Entry 5IRX (electron microscopy, 2.95 A resolution); this record covers chains B and F of the 6 polymer chains in the assembly.

# Chain B
Name: Transient receptor potential cation channel subfamily V member 1
From: Rattus norvegicus
UniProtKB: O35433 (TRPV1_RAT); numbering as in UniProt; present here: 110-603, 627-764
Chain sequence (636 residues; row label = number of the first residue in the row; note: 23 numbers in that range are skipped by the numbering (no residue carries them; nothing is unmodelled there)):
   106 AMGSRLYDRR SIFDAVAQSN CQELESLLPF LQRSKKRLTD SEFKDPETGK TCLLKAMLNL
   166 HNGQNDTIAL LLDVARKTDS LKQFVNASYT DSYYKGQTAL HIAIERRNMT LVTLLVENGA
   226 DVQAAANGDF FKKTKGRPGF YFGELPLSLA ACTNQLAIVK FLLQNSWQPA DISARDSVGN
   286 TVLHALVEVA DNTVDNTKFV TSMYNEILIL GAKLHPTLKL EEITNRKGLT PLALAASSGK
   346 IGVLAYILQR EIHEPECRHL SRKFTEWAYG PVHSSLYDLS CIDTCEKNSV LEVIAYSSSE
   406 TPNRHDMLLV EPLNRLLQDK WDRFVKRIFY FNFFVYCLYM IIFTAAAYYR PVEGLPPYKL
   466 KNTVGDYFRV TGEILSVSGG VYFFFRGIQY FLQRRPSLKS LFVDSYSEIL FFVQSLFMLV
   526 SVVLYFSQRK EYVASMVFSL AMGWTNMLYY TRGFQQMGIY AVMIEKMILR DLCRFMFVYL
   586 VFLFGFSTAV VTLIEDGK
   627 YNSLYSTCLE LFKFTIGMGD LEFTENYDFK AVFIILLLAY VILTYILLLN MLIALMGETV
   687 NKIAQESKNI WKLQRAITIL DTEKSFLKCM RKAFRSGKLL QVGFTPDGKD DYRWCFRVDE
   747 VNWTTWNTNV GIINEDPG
Disordered / not traced: 106-334, 752-764
Construct notes: expression tag (106-109)
Small-molecule neighbours:
  - resiniferatoxin (6EU), molecule 1: Phe507, Tyr511, Ser512, Ile514, Leu515, Phe516, Val518, Phe543, Ala546, Met547, Thr550, Asn551, Leu553, Tyr554, Arg557, Ala566, Ile569, Ile573, Leu577
  - resiniferatoxin (6EU), molecule 2: Phe587, Phe591, Ala665, Ile668, Leu669
  - 6O8 ((4R,7S)-4-hydroxy-N,N,N-trimethyl-4,9-dioxo-7-[(pentanoyloxy)methyl]-3,5,8-trioxa-4lambda~5~-phosphatetradecan-1-aminium): Phe436, Asn437, Val440, Tyr441, Tyr444, Gly484, Tyr487, Phe488, Arg491, Glu513, Phe516, Tyr554, Tyr555
  - 6OE ((2S)-3-{[(S)-(2-aminoethoxy)(hydroxy)phosphoryl]oxy}-2-(hexanoyloxy)propyl hexanoate), molecule 1: Val528, Leu529, Ser532, Arg534
  - 6OE, molecule 2: Leu585, Ser629, Leu630, Tyr631, Cys634
Curated features (UniProtKB/Swiss-Prot):
  - binding site (ATP): Arg115, Lys155, Lys160, Asn164, Tyr199 to Gln202, Glu210, Arg211
  - binding site (resiniferatoxin): Tyr511, Ser512, Thr550, Arg557
  - modified residue: Ser116 (Phosphoserine), Thr144 (Phosphothreonine), Thr370 (Phosphothreonine), Ser502 (Phosphoserine), Thr704 (Phosphothreonine)
  - mutagenesis: Arg114 (R114E: Abolishes capsaicin-evoked current and binding to resiniferatoxin; Abolishes sensitivity to acid), Arg115 (R115D: Abolishes capsaicin-evoked current and binding to resiniferatoxin), Ser116 (S116A: Abolishes phosphorylation by PKCM and enhances channel response to capsaicin by PKCM), Lys155 (K155A: Abolishes ATP binding. Abolishes CALM binding. Impairs normal desensitization by repeated exposure to capsaicin), Lys160 (K160A: Abolishes ATP binding. Abolishes CALM binding), Tyr199 (Y199A: Strongly reduces affinity for ATP; when associated with A-202), Gln202 (Q202A: Strongly reduces affinity for ATP; when associated with A-199), Ser502 (S502A: Largely reduces PMA enhancement of capsaicin-evoked currents, but no effect on direct activation by PMA. Loss of activation by capsaicin and loss of vanilloid binding ...), Tyr511 (Y511A: Loss of sensitivity to capsaicin), Met547 (M547L: Reduces binding to resiniferatoxin), Thr550 (T550I: Reduces sensitivity to capsaicin 10-fold; no effect on sensitivity to resiniferatoxin. Reduces binding to resiniferatoxin), Glu636 (E636K: Abolishes channel activity. Restored channel activity; when associated with E-639; E636Q: Slight modification of pore attributes), 7 further mutagenesis entries in UniProt
  - region: Glu684 to Phe712 (AD)
  - motif: Gly643 to Asp646 (Selectivity filter)
  - binding site (Na(+)): Gly643
  - binding site (Ca(2+)): Asp646
What the authors report for this chain:
  - binding site for 6OE: Tyr453, Arg534, Ser629
  - binding site for resiniferatoxin: Tyr511, Ser512, Leu515, Val518, Met547, Thr550, Arg557, Ile573, Leu669

# Chain F
Name: Tau-theraphotoxin-Hs1a
From: Haplopelma schmidti
UniProtKB: P0CH43 (DKTX_HAPSC); residues 1-75 here = UniProt positions 1-75
Chain sequence (75 residues; each row starts with the number of its first residue):
     1 DCAKEGEVCS WGKKCCDLDN FYCPMEFIPH CKKYKPYVPV TTNCAKEGEV CGWGSKCCHG
    61 LDCPLAFIPY CEKYR
Cystine bridges: Cys2-Cys16, Cys9-Cys23, Cys15-Cys31, Cys44-Cys58, Cys51-Cys63, Cys57-Cys71
Small-molecule neighbours:
  - 6O9 ((2S)-2-(acetyloxy)-3-{[(R)-(2-aminoethoxy)(hydroxy)phosphoryl]oxy}propyl pentanoate), molecule 1: Glu7, Val8, Trp11, Ile28
  - 6O9, molecule 2: Glu49, Val50, Trp53, Phe67, Ile68, Tyr70
  - 6OE ((2S)-3-{[(S)-(2-aminoethoxy)(hydroxy)phosphoryl]oxy}-2-(hexanoyloxy)propyl hexanoate), molecule 1: Glu26, Phe27, Ile28
  - 6OE, molecule 2: Ala66, Phe67, Ile68
Curated features (UniProtKB/Swiss-Prot):
  - site: Trp11 (Interacts with TRPV1 (reaches into the void formed by S4, S6 and pore-helix)), Met25 (Important residue for activation of TRPV1), Phe27 (Interacts with TRPV1 (reaches into the void formed by S4, S6 and pore-helix)), Trp53 (Interacts with TRPV1 (reaches into the void formed by S4, S6 and pore-helix)), Leu65 (Important residue for activation of TRPV1), Phe67 (Interacts with TRPV1 (reaches into the void formed by S4, S6 and pore-helix))
  - mutagenesis: Leu65 (L65A: Important decrease in activation of TRPV1 (in K2 synthetic construct))
What the authors report for this chain:
  - binding site for 6OE: Phe27, Phe67

# Chain B / chain F interface
Pairs across the interface (22; chain B residue first):
  Lys535(B) with Gly12(F)
  Ser629(B) with Glu26(F)
  Tyr631(B) with Met25(F); Glu26(F); Phe27(F), hydrophobic
  Leu635(B) with Met25(F), hydrophobic
  Tyr653(B) with Gly52(F); Lys56(F)
  Asp654(B) with Gly54(F); Lys56(F)
  Phe655(B) with Gly52(F); Trp53(F), hydrogen bond (backbone-backbone); Gly54(F)
  Lys656(B) with Gly52(F), hydrogen bond (backbone-backbone); Pro64(F)
  Ala657(B) with Gly52(F), hydrogen bond (backbone-backbone); Trp53(F); Phe67(F)
  Val658(B) with Gly52(F); Trp53(F), hydrophobic
  Ile660(B) with Leu65(F), hydrophobic
  Ile661(B) with Phe67(F), hydrophobic
Other interface residues (no listed pair), chain B (14 interface residues in all): Ser632, Asn652
Other interface residues (no listed pair), chain F (13 interface residues in all): Asp1, Ser55

# Summary
Chain B and chain F form an interface of 14 and 13 residues respectively; the contacts include 3 hydrogen
bonds. Main-chain hydrogen bonds include Phe655(B)-Trp53(F), Lys656(B)-Gly52(F) and Ala657(B)-Gly52(F). The
paper reports a binding site for resiniferatoxin at Tyr511(B), Ser512(B) and Leu515(B) among others; a binding
site for 6OE at Tyr453(B), Arg534(B) and Phe27(F) among others.
Chain B is Transient receptor potential cation channel subfamily V member 1 (Rattus norvegicus) and chain F is
Tau-theraphotoxin-Hs1a (Haplopelma schmidti); the structure, Structure of TRPV1 in complex with DkTx and RTX,
was determined by electron microscopy (same publication as 5IRZ and 5IS0).
